Entry 6OU0 (X-ray diffraction, 1.80 A resolution); this record covers chain A.

# Chain A
Name: Myocilin
From: Homo sapiens
Notes: fragment: Olfactomedin domain
UniProt: Q99972 (MYOC_HUMAN); residue numbers follow UniProt; this construct covers 228-504
Amino-acid sequence (277 residues; row label = number of the first residue in the row):
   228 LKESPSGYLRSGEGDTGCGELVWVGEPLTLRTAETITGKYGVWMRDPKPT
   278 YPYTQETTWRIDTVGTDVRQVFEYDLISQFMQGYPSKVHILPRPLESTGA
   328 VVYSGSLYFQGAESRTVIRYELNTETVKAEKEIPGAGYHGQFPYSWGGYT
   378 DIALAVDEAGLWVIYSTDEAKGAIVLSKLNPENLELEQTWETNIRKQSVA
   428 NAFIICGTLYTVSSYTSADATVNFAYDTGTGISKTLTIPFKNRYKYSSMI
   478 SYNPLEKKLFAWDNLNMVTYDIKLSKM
Not modelled in the structure: 228-243, 258-265, 291-294, 308-310, 503-504
Construct notes: engineered mutation Ala-380 (Asp in Q99972), Ser-478 (Asp in Q99972)
Curated features (UniProtKB/Swiss-Prot):
  - motif: Ser-502 to Met-504 (Microbody targeting signal)
  - binding site (Ca(2+)): Asn-428, Ala-429, Ile-477
  - natural variant: Gly-244 (G244V: In GLC1A; uncertain significance), Cys-245 (C245Y: In GLC1A; uncertain significance), Gly-246 (G246R: In GLC1A), Val-251 (V251A: In GLC1A), Gly-252 (G252R: In GLC1A), Glu-261 (E261K: In GLC1A; uncertain significance), Arg-272 (R272G: In GLC1A; uncertain significance), Pro-274 (P274R: In GLC1A; uncertain significance), Trp-286 (W286R: In GLC1A; uncertain significance), Thr-293 (T293K: In GLC1A), Glu-300 (E300K: In GLC1A; uncertain significance), Glu-323 (E323K: In GLC1A), 42 further natural variant entries in UniProt
  - mutagenesis: Lys-229 (K229A: Completely blocks endoproteolytic processing; when associated with A-226 ...), Glu-230 (E230A: Impairs endoproteolytic processing; when associated with A-226 ...)
Disulfide bonds: Cys-245/Cys-433

# Overview
UniProt lists 3 Ca2+-binding residues and 2 mutagenesis sites.
Chain A is Myocilin (Homo sapiens); the structure, Crystal Structure of the D380A/D478S Variant of the
Myocilin Olfactomedin Domain, was determined by X-ray diffraction, deposited together with 6OU1, 6OU2 and
6OU3.
